6PC8 - chains L and M of the 7 polymer chains in the assembly; structure by electron microscopy, 2.90 A resolution.

Chain L:
Protein: 50S ribosomal protein L15
Organism: Escherichia coli
UniProtKB: A0A037Y8L6 (A0A037Y8L6_ECOLX); residue numbers follow UniProt; this construct covers 1-144
Chain sequence (144 residues; row label = number of the first residue in the row):
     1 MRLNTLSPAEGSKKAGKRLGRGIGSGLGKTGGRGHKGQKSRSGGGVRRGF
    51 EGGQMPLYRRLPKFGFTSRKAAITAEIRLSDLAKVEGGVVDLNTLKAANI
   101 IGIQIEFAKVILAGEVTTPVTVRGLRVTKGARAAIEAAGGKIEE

Chain M:
Protein: 50S ribosomal protein L4
Organism: Escherichia coli
UniProtKB: D7Z9F6 (D7Z9F6_ECOLX); residue numbers follow UniProt; this construct covers 1-201
Chain sequence (201 residues; numbered 1 to 201; the number before each row is that of its first residue):
     1 MELVLKDAQSALTVSETTFGRDFNEALVHQVVVAYAAGARQGTRAQKTRA
    51 EVTGSGKKPWRQKGTGRARSGSIKSPIWRSGGVTFAARPQDHSQKVNKKM
   101 YRGALKSILSELVRQDRLIVVEKFSVEAPKTKLLAQKLKDMALEDVLIIT
   151 GELDENLFLAARNLHKVDVRDATGIDPVSLIAFDKVVMTADAVKQVEEML
   201 A

Interface between chain L and chain M:
Pairs across the interface (18):
  Met1(L) with Phe23(M), hydrophobic; Ile108(M), hydrophobic; Glu111(M); Leu112(M), hydrophobic; Gln115(M); Arg117(M), hydrogen bond (backbone-side chain); Ile181(M)
  Arg2(L) with Arg117(M); Ile181(M); Asp184(M)
  Leu3(L) with Ile181(M)
  Thr5(L) with Glu25(M)
  Leu6(L) with Glu25(M); His29(M)
  Ser7(L) with Glu25(M), hydrogen bond (backbone-side chain)
  Pro8(L) with His29(M)
  Ala9(L) with Ala26(M), hydrophobic
  Lys13(L) with His29(M)
Other interface residues (no listed pair), chain M (15 interface residues in all): Val28, Val32, Val178, Ala182

Overview:
The interface between chain L and chain M involves 9 residues on one side and 15 on the other, with 2 hydrogen
bonds. Polar contacts include Met1(L)-Arg117(M) and Ser7(L)-Glu25(M).
Here chain L is 50S ribosomal protein L15 and chain M is 50S ribosomal protein L4, both from Escherichia coli.
Entry 6PC8 (E. coli 50S ribosome bound to compound 40q) was determined by electron microscopy together with
6PC5, 6PC6, 6PC7, 6PCH, 6PCQ, 6PCR and 3 further entries from the same study.
